Entry 5DVN (X-ray diffraction, 2.50 A resolution); this record covers chains A and B.

[Chain A]
Molecule: Ig gamma-1 chain C region
From: Homo sapiens
UniProtKB: P01857 (IGHG1_HUMAN); residues 221-447 here correspond to UniProt positions 104-330 (UniProt number = residue number - 117)
Sequence (227 residues; numbered 221 to 447; the number before each row is that of its first residue):
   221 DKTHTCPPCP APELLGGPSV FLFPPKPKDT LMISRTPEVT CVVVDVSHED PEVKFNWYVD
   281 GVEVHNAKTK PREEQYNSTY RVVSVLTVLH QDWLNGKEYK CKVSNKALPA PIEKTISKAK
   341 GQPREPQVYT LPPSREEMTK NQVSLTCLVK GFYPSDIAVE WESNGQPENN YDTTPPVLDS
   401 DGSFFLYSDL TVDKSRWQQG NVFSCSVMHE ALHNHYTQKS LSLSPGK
Disordered / not traced: 221-236, 445-447
Construct notes: variant E356 (Asp239 in P01857), M358 (Leu241 in P01857); engineered mutation D392 (Lys275 in P01857), D409 (Lys292 in P01857)
Disulfides: C261-C321, C367-C425
Curated features (UniProtKB/Swiss-Prot):
  - glycosylation: N297 (N-linked (GlcNAc...) (complex) asparagine)

[Chain B]
Molecule: Fc-III peptide
Sequence (13 residues; numbered 1 to 13; the number before each row is that of its first residue):
     1 DCAWHLGELV WCT
Disulfides: C2-C12

[Interface between chain A and chain B]
Pairs across the interface (30; chain A residue first):
  L251(A) - V10(B)
  L251(A) - W11(B)
  M252(A) - E8(B)
  M252(A) - L9(B)
  M252(A) - V10(B)
  I253(A) - L9(B)  hydrophobic
  I253(A) - V10(B)  hydrogen bond (backbone-backbone)
  I253(A) - W11(B)  hydrophobic
  S254(A) - E8(B)
  S254(A) - L9(B)  hydrogen bond (side chain-backbone)
  Q311(A) - W11(B)
  L314(A) - W11(B)  hydrophobic
  E380(A) - H5(B)  salt bridge
  E382(A) - L6(B)
  G385(A) - L6(B)
  Q386(A) - L6(B)
  P387(A) - L6(B)
  S426(A) - H5(B)
  H433(A) - D1(B)  salt bridge
  H433(A) - T13(B)
  N434(A) - D1(B)  hydrogen bond (side chain-backbone)
  N434(A) - A3(B)
  N434(A) - V10(B)
  N434(A) - W11(B)
  N434(A) - C12(B)  hydrogen bond (side chain-backbone)
  N434(A) - T13(B)  hydrogen bond
  H435(A) - W11(B)
  Y436(A) - A3(B)  hydrophobic
  Y436(A) - W4(B)
  Y436(A) - H5(B)  hydrogen bond
Interface residues without a listed pair, chain A (19 interface residues in all): T250, H310, M428
Interface residues without a listed pair, chain B (12 interface residues in all): C2

[Summary]
19 residues of chain A face 12 of chain B across their interface, with 6 hydrogen bonds and 2 salt bridges.
Polar pairs include E380(A)-H5(B), H433(A)-D1(B) and S254(A)-L9(B).
Chain A is Ig gamma-1 chain C region (Homo sapiens) and chain B is Fc-III peptide; the structure, Fc
K392D/K409D homodimer, was determined by X-ray diffraction together with 5DI8, 5DJ0, 5DJ2, 5DJ6, 5DJ8, 5DJA
and 10 further entries from the same study.
